PDB entry 8OQP | X-ray diffraction, 2.18 A resolution | chains A and C of the 4 polymer chains in the assembly

== Chain A ==
Protein: 3-hydroxyacyl-CoA dehydrogenase
Organism: Mycobacterium tuberculosis H37Rv
Notes: EC 1.1.1.35
Reference sequence: O53872 (O53872_MYCTU); residues 1-720 here = UniProt positions 1-720
Chain sequence (736 residues; row label = number of the first residue in the row; numbers below 1 keep their minus sign (Met-15 is residue -15)):
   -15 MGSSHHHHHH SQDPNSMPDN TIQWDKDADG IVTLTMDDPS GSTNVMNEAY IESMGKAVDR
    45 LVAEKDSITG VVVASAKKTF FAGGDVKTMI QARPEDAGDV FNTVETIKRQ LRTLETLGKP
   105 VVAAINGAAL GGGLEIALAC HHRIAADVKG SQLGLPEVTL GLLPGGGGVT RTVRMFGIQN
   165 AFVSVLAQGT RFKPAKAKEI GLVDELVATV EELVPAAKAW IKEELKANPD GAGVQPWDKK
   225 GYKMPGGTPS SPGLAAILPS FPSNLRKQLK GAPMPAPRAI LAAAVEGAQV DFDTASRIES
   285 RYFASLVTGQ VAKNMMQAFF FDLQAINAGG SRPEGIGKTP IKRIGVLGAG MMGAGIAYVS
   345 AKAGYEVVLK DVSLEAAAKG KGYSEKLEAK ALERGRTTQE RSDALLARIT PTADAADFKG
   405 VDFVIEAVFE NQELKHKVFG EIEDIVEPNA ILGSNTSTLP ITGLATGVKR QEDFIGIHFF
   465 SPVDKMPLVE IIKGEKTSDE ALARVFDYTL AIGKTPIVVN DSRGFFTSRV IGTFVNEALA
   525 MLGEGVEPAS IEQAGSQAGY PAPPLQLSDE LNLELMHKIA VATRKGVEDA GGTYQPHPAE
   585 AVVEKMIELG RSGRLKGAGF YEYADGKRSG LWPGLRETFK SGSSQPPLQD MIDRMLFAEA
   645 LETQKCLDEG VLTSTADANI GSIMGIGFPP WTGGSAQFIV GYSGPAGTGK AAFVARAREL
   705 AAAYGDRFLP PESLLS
Not modelled in the structure: -15 to -13, -8 to 0
Sequence notes: initiating methionine (-15); expression tag (-14 to 0)
Small-molecule neighbours:
  - 2-azanyl-5-sulfo-benzoic acid (VXZ), molecule 1: Gly67, Gly68, Leu114, Gly115, Gly116, Pro140, Glu141, Thr143, Leu144, Arg175, Phe303, Phe304
  - 2-azanyl-5-sulfo-benzoic acid (VXZ), molecule 2: Met470, Ile515, Pro545, Ala546, Leu551, Ile667, Met668, Gly669, Ile670, Gly671
  - 2-azanyl-5-sulfo-benzoic acid (VXZ), molecule 3: Asn556, Glu558, Ser596, Leu599, Lys600
  - 2-azanyl-5-sulfo-benzoic acid (VXZ), molecule 4: Gln648, Leu651, Thr657, Ser658, Thr659, Ala660
  - 2-azanyl-5-sulfo-benzoic acid (VXZ), molecule 5: Ala695, Arg702, Leu719

== Chain C ==
Protein: Putative acyltransferase Rv0859
Organism: Mycobacterium tuberculosis H37Rv
Notes: EC 2.3.1.-
Reference sequence: O53871 (Y0859_MYCTU); residues 1-403 here = UniProt positions 1-403
Chain sequence (403 residues; numbered 1 to 403; the number before each row is that of its first residue):
     1 MSEEAFIYEA IRTPRGKQKN GSLHEVKPLS LVVGLIDELR KRHPDLDENL ISDVILGCVS
    61 PVGDQGGDIA RAAVLASGMP VTSGGVQLNR FCASGLEAVN TAAQKVRSGW DDLVLAGGVE
   121 SMSRVPMGSD GGAMGLDPAT NYDVMFVPQS IGADLIATIE GFSREDVDAY ALRSQQKAAE
   181 AWSGGYFAKS VVPVRDQNGL LILDHDEHMR PDTTKEGLAK LKPAFEGLAA LGGFDDVALQ
   241 KYHWVEKINH VHTGGNSSGI VDGAALVMIG SAAAGKLQGL TPRARIVATA TSGADPVIML
   301 TGPTPATRKV LDRAGLTVDD IDLFELNEAF ASVVLKFQKD LNIPDEKLNV NGGAIAMGHP
   361 LGATGAMILG TMVDELERRN ARRALITLCI GGGMGVATII ERV
Not modelled in the structure: 1
Small-molecule neighbours:
  - 2-azanyl-5-sulfo-benzoic acid (VXZ), molecule 1: Tyr8, Glu9, Arg42, Lys189, Ser190, Thr281, Arg283, Asp374, Glu377
  - 2-azanyl-5-sulfo-benzoic acid (VXZ), molecule 2: Tyr186, Arg378, Arg379, Ala381

== How chain A and chain C interact ==
Contacting residue pairs (18):
  Ala81(A) - Asn198(C)
  Gly82(A) - Leu200(C)
  Phe85(A) - Leu200(C)  hydrophobic
  Gln273(A) - Lys27(C)  hydrogen bond
  Gln273(A) - Asp64(C)  hydrogen bond
  Gln273(A) - Arg124(C)  hydrogen bond
  Val274(A) - His24(C)
  Val274(A) - Arg124(C)
  Thr278(A) - Glu25(C)
  Arg281(A) - Glu25(C)  salt bridge
  Ile282(A) - Glu25(C)
  Arg285(A) - Glu25(C)  salt bridge
  Arg285(A) - Asp196(C)  salt bridge
  Arg285(A) - Gln197(C)
  Arg285(A) - Asn198(C)  hydrogen bond (backbone-side chain)
  Tyr286(A) - Gln197(C)
  Ala288(A) - Asn198(C)
  Ser289(A) - Asn198(C)  hydrogen bond (backbone-side chain)
Also at the interface, not in a pair above, chain A (14 interface residues in all): Glu270, Asp275
Also at the interface, not in a pair above, chain C (10 interface residues in all): Ile202

== In short ==
The interface between chain A and chain C involves 14 residues on one side and 10 on the other, with 5
hydrogen bonds and 3 salt bridges. Polar contacts include Arg281(A)-Glu25(C), Arg285(A)-Glu25(C) and
Arg285(A)-Asp196(C). Chain A binds 5 copies of 2-azanyl-5-sulfo-benzoic acid.
Chain A is 3-hydroxyacyl-CoA dehydrogenase and chain C is Putative acyltransferase Rv0859, both from
Mycobacterium tuberculosis H37Rv; the structure, Structure of Mycobacterium tuberculosis beta-oxidation
trifunctional enzyme in complex with Fragment-M-76, was determined by X-ray diffraction together with 8OPU,
8OPV, 8OPW, 8OPX, 8OPY, 8OQL and 10 further entries from the same study.
